7X93 - chains E and G of the 5 polymer chains in the assembly; structure by electron microscopy, 3.30 A resolution.

Chain E:
Protein: Ab765 heavy chain
From: Homo sapiens
Amino-acid sequence (261 residues; numbered -23 to 237; the number before each row is that of its first residue; numbers below 1 keep their minus sign (Met-23 is residue -23)):
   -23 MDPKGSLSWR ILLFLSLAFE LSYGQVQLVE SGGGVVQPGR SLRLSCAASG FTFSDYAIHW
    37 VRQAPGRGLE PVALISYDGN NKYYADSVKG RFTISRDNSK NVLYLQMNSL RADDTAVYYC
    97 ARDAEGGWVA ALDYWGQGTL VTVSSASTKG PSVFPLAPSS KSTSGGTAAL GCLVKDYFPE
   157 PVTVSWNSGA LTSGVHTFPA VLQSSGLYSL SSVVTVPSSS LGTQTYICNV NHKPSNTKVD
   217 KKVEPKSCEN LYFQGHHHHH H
Not modelled in the structure: -23 to 0, 120-237
Disulfides: Cys22-Cys96

Chain G:
Protein: Spike glycoprotein
From: Severe acute respiratory syndrome coronavirus 2
UniProtKB: P0DTC2 (SPIKE_SARS2); residue numbers follow UniProt; this construct covers 1-1208
Amino-acid sequence (1278 residues; numbered 1 to 1278; the number before each row is that of its first residue):
     1 MFVFLVLLPL VSSQCVNLTT RTQLPPAYTN SFTRGVYYPD KVFRSSVLHS TQDLFLPFFS
    61 NVTWFHAIHV SGTNGTKRFD NPVLPFNDGV YFASTEKSNI IRGWIFGTTL DSKTQSLLIV
   121 NNATNVVIKV CEFQFCNDPF LGVYYHKNNK SWMESEFRVY SSANNCTFEY VSQPFLMDLE
   181 GKQGNFKNLR EFVFKNIDGY FKIYSKHTPI NLVRDLPQGF SALEPLVDLP IGINITRFQT
   241 LLALHRSYLT PGDSSSGWTA GAAAYYVGYL QPRTFLLKYN ENGTITDAVD CALDPLSETK
   301 CTLKSFTVEK GIYQTSNFRV QPTESIVRFP NITNLCPFGE VFNATRFASV YAWNRKRISN
   361 CVADYSVLYN SASFSTFKCY GVSPTKLNDL CFTNVYADSF VIRGDEVRQI APGQTGKIAD
   421 YNYKLPDDFT GCVIAWNSNN LDSKVGGNYN YLYRLFRKSN LKPFERDIST EIYQAGSTPC
   481 NGVEGFNCYF PLQSYGFQPT NGVGYQPYRV VVLSFELLHA PATVCGPKKS TNLVKNKCVN
   541 FNFNGLTGTG VLTESNKKFL PFQQFGRDIA DTTDAVRDPQ TLEILDITPC SFGGVSVITP
   601 GTNTSNQVAV LYQDVNCTEV PVAIHADQLT PTWRVYSTGS NVFQTRAGCL IGAEHVNNSY
   661 ECDIPIGAGI CASYQTQTNS PGSASSVASQ SIIAYTMSLG AENSVAYSNN SIAIPTNFTI
   721 SVTTEILPVS MTKTSVDCTM YICGDSTECS NLLLQYGSFC TQLNRALTGI AVEQDKNTQE
   781 VFAQVKQIYK TPPIKDFGGF NFSQILPDPS KPSKRSPIED LLFNKVTLAD AGFIKQYGDC
   841 LGDIAARDLI CAQKFNGLTV LPPLLTDEMI AQYTSALLAG TITSGWTFGA GPALQIPFPM
   901 QMAYRFNGIG VTQNVLYENQ KLIANQFNSA IGKIQDSLSS TPSALGKLQD VVNQNAQALN
   961 TLVKQLSSNF GAISSVLNDI LSRLDPPEAE VQIDRLITGR LQSLQTYVTQ QLIRAAEIRA
  1021 SANLAATKMS ECVLGQSKRV DFCGKGYHLM SFPQSAPHGV VFLHVTYVPA QEKNFTTAPA
  1081 ICHDGKAHFP REGVFVSNGT HWFVTQRNFY EPQIITTDNT FVSGNCDVVI GIVNNTVYDP
  1141 LQPELDSFKE ELDKYFKNHT SPDVDLGDIS GINASVVNIQ KEIDRLNEVA KNLNESLIDL
  1201 QELGKYEQAA AGSGYIPEAP RDGQAYVRKD GEWVLLSTFL GSSGRENLYF QGGGGSGLND
  1261 IFEAQKIEWH EGHHHHHH
Not modelled in the structure: 1-328, 529-1278
Differences from the reference sequence: engineered mutation Gly682 (Arg in P0DTC2), Ser683 (Arg in P0DTC2), Ser685 (Arg in P0DTC2), Pro817 (Phe in P0DTC2), Pro892 (Ala in P0DTC2), Pro899 (Ala in P0DTC2), Pro942 (Ala in P0DTC2), Pro986 (Lys in P0DTC2), Pro987 (Val in P0DTC2); expression tag (1209-1278)
Disulfides: Cys336-Cys361, Cys379-Cys432, Cys391-Cys525, Cys480-Cys488
Covalent attachments: N-acetylglucosamine (NAG) linked to Asn343

Chain E / chain G interface:
Contacting residue pairs (15; chain E residue first):
  Asp31(E) with Lys444(G), salt bridge
  Ala33(E) with Val445(G), hydrophobic
  Leu50(E) with Val445(G), hydrophobic
  Ser52(E) with Gly446(G), hydrogen bond (side chain-backbone)
  Tyr53(E) with Lys444(G); Asn450(G)
  Asn57(E) with Gly446(G)
  Asp99(E) with Val445(G)
  Glu101(E) with Lys444(G); Val445(G), hydrogen bond (side chain-backbone); Pro499(G)
  Gly102(E) with Asn439(G); Asn440(G)
  Val105(E) with Pro499(G); Thr500(G)
Other interface residues (no listed pair), chain E (12 interface residues in all): Ser30, Tyr59
Other interface residues (no listed pair), chain G (10 interface residues in all): Ser443, Asn448

Summary:
12 residues of chain E and 10 residues of chain G are in contact; the contacts include 2 hydrogen bonds and 1
salt bridge. Polar pairs include Asp31(E)-Lys444(G), Ser52(E)-Gly446(G) and Glu101(E)-Val445(G). Covalently
linked N-acetylglucosamine: at Asn343(G).
Chain E is Ab765 heavy chain (Homo sapiens) and chain G is Spike glycoprotein (Severe acute respiratory
syndrome coronavirus 2); the structure, The SARS-CoV-2 receptor binding domain bound with the Fab fragment of
a human neutralizing antibody Ab765, was determined by electron microscopy together with 7Y6L, 7Y6N, 7X94,
7X95 and 7X96 from the same study.
